Entry 6Z3R (electron microscopy, 2.97 A resolution); this record covers chains A and B of the 4 polymer chains in the assembly.

Chain A:
Name: Serine/threonine-protein kinase SMG1, SMG1
From: Homo sapiens
Notes: EC 2.7.11.1
UniProtKB: Q96Q15 (SMG1_HUMAN); the construct has insertions or renumbered stretches relative to UniProt, so the offset changes along the chain: 248-265 = UniProt 259-276; 267-285 = UniProt 277-295; 290-304 = UniProt 296-310; 311-1638 = UniProt 311-1638; 4 more segments
Chain sequence (3411 residues; each row starts with the number of its first residue; note: 144 numbers in that range are skipped by the numbering (no residue carries them; nothing is unmodelled there); a row labelled like 2021A-2021Z holds insertion residues (2021A, then the next letters in order); X marks 127 residues of unknown identity (built as UNK)):
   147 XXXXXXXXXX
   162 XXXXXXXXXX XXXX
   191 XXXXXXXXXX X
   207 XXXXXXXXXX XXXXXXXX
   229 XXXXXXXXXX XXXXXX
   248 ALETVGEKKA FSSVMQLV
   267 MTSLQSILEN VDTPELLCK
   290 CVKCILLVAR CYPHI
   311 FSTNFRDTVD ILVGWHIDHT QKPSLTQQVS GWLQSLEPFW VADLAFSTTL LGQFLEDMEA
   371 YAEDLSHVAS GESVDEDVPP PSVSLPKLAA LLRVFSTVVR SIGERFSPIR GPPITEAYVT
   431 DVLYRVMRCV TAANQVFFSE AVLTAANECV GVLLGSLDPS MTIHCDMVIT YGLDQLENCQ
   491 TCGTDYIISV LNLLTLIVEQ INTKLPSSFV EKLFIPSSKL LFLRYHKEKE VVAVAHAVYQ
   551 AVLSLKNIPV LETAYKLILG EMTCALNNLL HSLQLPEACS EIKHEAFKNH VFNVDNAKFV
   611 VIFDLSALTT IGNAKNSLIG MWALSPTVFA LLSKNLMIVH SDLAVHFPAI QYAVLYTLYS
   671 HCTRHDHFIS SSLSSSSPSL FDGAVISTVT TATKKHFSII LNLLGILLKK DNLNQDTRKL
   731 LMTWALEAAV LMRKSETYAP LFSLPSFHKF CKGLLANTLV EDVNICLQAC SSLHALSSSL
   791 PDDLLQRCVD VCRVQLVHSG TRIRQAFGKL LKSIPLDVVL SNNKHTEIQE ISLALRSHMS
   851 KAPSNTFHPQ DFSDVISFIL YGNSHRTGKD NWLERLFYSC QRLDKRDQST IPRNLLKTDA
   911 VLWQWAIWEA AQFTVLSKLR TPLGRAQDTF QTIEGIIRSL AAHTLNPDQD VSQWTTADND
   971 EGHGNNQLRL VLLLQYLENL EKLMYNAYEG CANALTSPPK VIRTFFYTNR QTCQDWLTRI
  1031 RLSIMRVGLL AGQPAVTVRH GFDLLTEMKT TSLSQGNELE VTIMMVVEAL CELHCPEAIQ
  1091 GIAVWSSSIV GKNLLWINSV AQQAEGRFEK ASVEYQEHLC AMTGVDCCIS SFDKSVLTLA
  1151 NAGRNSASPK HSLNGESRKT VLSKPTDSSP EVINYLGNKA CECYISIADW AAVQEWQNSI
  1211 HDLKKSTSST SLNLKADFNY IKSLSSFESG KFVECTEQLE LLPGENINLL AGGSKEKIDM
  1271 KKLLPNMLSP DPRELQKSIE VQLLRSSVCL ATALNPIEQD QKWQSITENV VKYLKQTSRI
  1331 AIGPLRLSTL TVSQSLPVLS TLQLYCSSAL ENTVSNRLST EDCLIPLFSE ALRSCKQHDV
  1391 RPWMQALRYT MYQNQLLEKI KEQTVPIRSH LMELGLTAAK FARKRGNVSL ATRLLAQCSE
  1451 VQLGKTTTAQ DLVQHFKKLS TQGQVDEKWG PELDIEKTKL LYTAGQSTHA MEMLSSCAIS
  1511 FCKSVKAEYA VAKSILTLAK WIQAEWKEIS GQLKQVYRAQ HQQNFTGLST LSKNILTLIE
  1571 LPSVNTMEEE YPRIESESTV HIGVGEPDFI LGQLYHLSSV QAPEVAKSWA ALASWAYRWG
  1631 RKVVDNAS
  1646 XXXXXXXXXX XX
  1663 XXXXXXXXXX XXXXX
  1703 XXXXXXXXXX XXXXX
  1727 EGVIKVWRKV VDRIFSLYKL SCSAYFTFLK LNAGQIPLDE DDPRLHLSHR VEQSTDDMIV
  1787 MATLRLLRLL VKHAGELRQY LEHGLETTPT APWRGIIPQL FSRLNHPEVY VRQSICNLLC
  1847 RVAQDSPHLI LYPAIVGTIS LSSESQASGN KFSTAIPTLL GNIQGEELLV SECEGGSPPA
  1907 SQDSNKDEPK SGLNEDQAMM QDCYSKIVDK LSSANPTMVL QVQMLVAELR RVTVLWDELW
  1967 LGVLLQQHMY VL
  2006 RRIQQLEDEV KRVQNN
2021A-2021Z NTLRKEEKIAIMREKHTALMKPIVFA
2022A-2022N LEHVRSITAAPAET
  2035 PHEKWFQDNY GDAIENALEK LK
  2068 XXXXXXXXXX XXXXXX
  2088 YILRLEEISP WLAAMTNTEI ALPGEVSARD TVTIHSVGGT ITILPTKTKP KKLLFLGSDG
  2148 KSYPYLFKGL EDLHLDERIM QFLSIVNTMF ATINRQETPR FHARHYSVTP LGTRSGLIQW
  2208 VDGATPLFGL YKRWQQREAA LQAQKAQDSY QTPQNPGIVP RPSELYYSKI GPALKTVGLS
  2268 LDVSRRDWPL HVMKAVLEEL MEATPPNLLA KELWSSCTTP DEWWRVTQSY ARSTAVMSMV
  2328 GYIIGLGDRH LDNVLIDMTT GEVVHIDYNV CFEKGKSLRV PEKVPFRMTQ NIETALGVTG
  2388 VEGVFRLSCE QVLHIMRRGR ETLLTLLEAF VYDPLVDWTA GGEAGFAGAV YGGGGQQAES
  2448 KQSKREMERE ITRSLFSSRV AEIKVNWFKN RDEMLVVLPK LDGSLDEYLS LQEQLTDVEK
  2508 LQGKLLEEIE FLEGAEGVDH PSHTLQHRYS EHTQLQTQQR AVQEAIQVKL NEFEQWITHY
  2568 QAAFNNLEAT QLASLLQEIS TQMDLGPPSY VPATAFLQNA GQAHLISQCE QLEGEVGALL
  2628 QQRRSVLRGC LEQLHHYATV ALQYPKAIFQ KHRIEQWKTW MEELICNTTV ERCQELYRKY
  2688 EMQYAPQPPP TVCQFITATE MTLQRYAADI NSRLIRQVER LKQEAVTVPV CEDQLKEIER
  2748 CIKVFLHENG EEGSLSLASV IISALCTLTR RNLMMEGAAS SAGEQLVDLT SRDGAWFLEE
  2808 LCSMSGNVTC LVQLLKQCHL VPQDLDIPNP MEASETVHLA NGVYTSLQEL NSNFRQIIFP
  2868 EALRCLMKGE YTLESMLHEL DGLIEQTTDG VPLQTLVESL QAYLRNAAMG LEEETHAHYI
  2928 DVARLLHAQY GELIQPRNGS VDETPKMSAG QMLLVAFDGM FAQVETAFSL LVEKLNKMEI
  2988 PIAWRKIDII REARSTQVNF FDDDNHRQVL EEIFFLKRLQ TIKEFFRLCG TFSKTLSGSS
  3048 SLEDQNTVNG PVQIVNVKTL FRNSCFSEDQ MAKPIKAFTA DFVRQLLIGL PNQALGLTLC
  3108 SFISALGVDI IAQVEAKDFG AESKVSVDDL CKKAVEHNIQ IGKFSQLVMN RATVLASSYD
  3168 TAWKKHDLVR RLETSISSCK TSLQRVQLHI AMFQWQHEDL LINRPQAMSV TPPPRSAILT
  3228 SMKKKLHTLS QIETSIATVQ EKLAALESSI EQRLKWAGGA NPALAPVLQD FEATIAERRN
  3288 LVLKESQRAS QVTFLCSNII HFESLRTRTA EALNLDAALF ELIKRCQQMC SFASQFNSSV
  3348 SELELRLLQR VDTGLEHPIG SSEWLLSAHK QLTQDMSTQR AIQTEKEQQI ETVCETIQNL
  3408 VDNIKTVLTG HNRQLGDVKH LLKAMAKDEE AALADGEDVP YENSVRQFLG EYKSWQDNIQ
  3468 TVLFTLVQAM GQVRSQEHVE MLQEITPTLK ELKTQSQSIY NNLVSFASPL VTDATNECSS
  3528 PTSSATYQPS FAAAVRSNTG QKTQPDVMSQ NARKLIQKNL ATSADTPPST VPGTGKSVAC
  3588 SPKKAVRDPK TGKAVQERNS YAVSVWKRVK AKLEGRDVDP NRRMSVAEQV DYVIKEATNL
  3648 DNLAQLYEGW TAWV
Disordered / not traced: 325-333, 348-354, 377-391, 413-426, 627-631, 683-697, 878-880, 896-899, 1061-1066, 1100-1102, 1152-1177, 1260-1268, 1306-1312, 1451-1456, 1468-1477, 1553-1557, 1574-1583, 1760-1778, 1866-1922, 1960-1961, 2021A-2021Z, 2022A-2022N, 2096-2099, 2233-2244, 2427-3606
Sequence notes: conflict Arg743 (Lys in Q96Q15), Lys834 (Asn in Q96Q15), Ser1209 (Ala in Q96Q15)
Ligand contacts:
  - AMP-PNP (ANP; phosphoaminophosphonic acid-adenylate ester): Pro2132, Thr2133, Lys2134, Thr2135, Leu2153, Lys2155, Tyr2193, Ile2205, Gln2206, Trp2207, Val2208, Asp2339, Asn2340, Ile2353, Asp2354, Asn2356
  - inositol hexakisphosphate (IHP): Leu1382, Lys1386, Lys1430, Arg1433, Lys1434, Lys1489, Lys1523, Lys1530, Lys1617, Gln2183
Curated features (UniProtKB/Swiss-Prot):
  - region: Ile2130 to Lys2136 (G-loop), Gly2332 to Asn2340 (Catalytic loop), His2352 to Thr2376 (Activation loop)
  - modified residue: Thr3550 (Phosphothreonine), Ser3556 (Phosphoserine), Ser3570 (Phosphoserine), Thr3573 (Phosphothreonine), Thr3577 (Phosphothreonine)
From the paper describing this entry:
  - catalytic residues: Asp2335, His2337
  - specificity-determining residues: Leu2365 (by similarity / conservation)

Chain B:
Name: Protein SMG8
From: Homo sapiens
UniProtKB: Q8ND04 (SMG8_HUMAN); residue numbers follow UniProt; this construct covers 1-991
Chain sequence (991 residues; numbered 1 to 991; the number before each row is that of its first residue):
     1 MAGPVSLRDL LMGASAWMGS ESPGGSPTEG GGSAAGGPEP PWREDEICVV GIFGKTALRL
    61 NSEKFSLVNT VCDRQVFPLF RHQDPGDPGP GIRTEAGAVG EAGGAEDPGA AAGGSVRGSG
   121 AVAEGNRTEA GSQDYSLLQA YYSQESKVLY LLLTSICDNS QLLRACRALQ SGEAGGGLSL
   181 PHAEAHEFWK HQEKLQCLSL LYLFSVCHIL LLVHPTCSFD ITYDRVFRAL DGLRQKVLPL
   241 LKTAIKDCPV GKDWKLNCRP CPPRLLFLFQ LNGALKVEPP RNQDPAHPDK PKKHSPKRRL
   301 QHALEDQIYR IFRKSRVLTN QSINCLFTVP ANQAFVYIVP GSQEEDPVGM LLDQLRSHCT
   361 VKDPESLLVP APLSGPRRYQ VMRQHSRQQL SFHIDSSSSS SSGQLVDFTL REFLWQHVEL
   421 VLSKKGFDDS VGRNPQPSHF ELPTYQKWIS AASKLYEVAI DGKEEDLGSP TGELTSKILS
   481 SIKVLEGFLD IDTKFSENRC QKALPMAHSA YQSNLPHNYT MTVHKNQLAQ ALRVYSQHAR
   541 GPAFHKYAMQ LHEDCYKFWS NGHQLCEERS LTDQHCVHKF HSLPKSGEKP EADRNPPVLY
   601 HNSRARSTGA CNCGRKQAPR DDPFDIKAAN YDFYQLLEEK CCGKLDHINF PVFEPSTPDP
   661 APAKNESSPA PPDSDADKLK EKEPQTQGES TSLSLALSLG QSTDSLGTYP ADPQAGGDNP
   721 EVHGQVEVKT EKRPNFVDRQ ASTVEYLPGM LHSNCPKGLL PKFSSWSLVK LGPAKSYNFH
   781 TGLDQQGFIP GTNYLMPWDI VIRTRAEDEG DLDTNSWPAP NKAIPGKRSA VVMGRGRRRD
   841 DIARAFVGFE YEDSRGRRFM CSGPDKVMKV MGSGPKESAL KALNSDMPLY ILSSSQGRGL
   901 KPHYAQLMRL FVVVPDAPLQ IILMPQVQPG PPPCPVFYPE KQEITLPPDG LWVLRFPYAY
   961 VTERGPCFPP KENVQLMSYK VLRGVLKAVT Q
Disordered / not traced: 1-3, 14-38, 82-132, 173-180, 276-294, 361-407, 459-475, 486-487, 512-522, 560-991
Curated features (UniProtKB/Swiss-Prot):
  - modified residue: Ser115 (Phosphoserine), Ser469 (Phosphoserine), Ser668 (Phosphoserine), Ser742 (Phosphoserine), Ser895 (Phosphoserine), Arg898 (Omega-N-methylarginine)
  - natural variant: His208 (H208R: In ALKUS), Arg839 to Gln991 (deletion: In ALKUS)

How chain A and chain B interact:
Contacting residue pairs (19):
  Thr491(A) - Arg74(B)  hydrogen bond (backbone-side chain)
  Cys492(A) - Arg74(B)
  Thr494(A) - Asp73(B)
  Tyr535(A) - Leu79(B)
  His536(A) - Gln75(B)
  Asp605(A) - Phe80(B)
  Asn606(A) - Phe80(B)
  Phe609(A) - Leu351(B)  hydrophobic
  Ile612(A) - Val348(B)  hydrophobic
  Ile612(A) - Leu351(B)  hydrophobic
  Phe613(A) - Leu351(B)  hydrophobic
  Ser616(A) - Leu355(B)
  Ser616(A) - His358(B)
  Thr619(A) - Leu355(B)
  Asn623(A) - His358(B)  hydrogen bond (side chain-backbone)
  Asn623(A) - Cys359(B)  hydrogen bond
  Tyr666(A) - Arg356(B)
  Ser670(A) - Cys359(B)  hydrogen bond
  Arg674(A) - Cys359(B)  hydrogen bond (side chain-backbone)
Interface residues without a listed pair, chain A (24 interface residues in all): Gly493, Lys537, Lys539, Ala543, His546, Lys608, Tyr662, Ala663
Interface residues without a listed pair, chain B (17 interface residues in all): Glu344, Pro347, Met350, Leu352, Gln354, Thr360

Overview:
The interface between chain A and chain B involves 24 residues on one side and 17 on the other, with 5
hydrogen bonds. Polar pairs include Thr491(A)-Arg74(B), Asn623(A)-His358(B) and Asn623(A)-Cys359(B). Chain A
binds AMP-PNP and inositol hexakisphosphate. The paper reports catalytic residues Asp2335(A) and His2337(A);
the specificity determinant Leu2365(A).
Here chain A is Serine/threonine-protein kinase SMG1, SMG1 and chain B is Protein SMG8, both from Homo
sapiens. Entry 6Z3R (Structure of SMG1-8-9 kinase complex bound to UPF1-LSQ) was determined by electron
microscopy.
